Entry 8AMZ (electron microscopy, 3.30 A resolution); this record covers chains T and N of the 17 polymer chains in the assembly.

== Chain T ==
Name: PCI domain-containing protein
Organism: Spinacia oleracea
UniProt: A0A0K9RR58 (A0A0K9RR58_SPIOL); numbering as in UniProt (aligned over 1-267)
Sequence (267 residues; row label = number of the first residue in the row):
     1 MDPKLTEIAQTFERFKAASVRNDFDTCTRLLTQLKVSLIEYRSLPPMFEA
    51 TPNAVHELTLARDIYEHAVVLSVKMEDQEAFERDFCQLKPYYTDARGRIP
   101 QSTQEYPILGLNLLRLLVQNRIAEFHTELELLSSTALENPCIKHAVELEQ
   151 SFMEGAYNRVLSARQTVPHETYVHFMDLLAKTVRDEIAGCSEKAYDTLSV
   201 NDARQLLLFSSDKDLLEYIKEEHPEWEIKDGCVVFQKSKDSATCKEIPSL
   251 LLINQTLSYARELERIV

== Chain N ==
Name: 26S proteasome non-ATPase regulatory subunit 1 homolog
Organism: Spinacia oleracea
UniProt: A0A0K9RNX4 (A0A0K9RNX4_SPIOL); numbering as in UniProt (aligned over 1-1000)
Sequence (1000 residues; each row starts with the number of its first residue):
     1 MANLATSAGGMLAMLSEHSTSLKLHALSNLNVYAQFLWPEISTSIPLLES
    51 LYEDEEFSQRPLAALVVSKVFYFLGELNDSLAYALGAGSLFDVSEDSDYV
   101 RTLLDKAIDEYASLRNKSAESKEEAVNIDPRLEAIVERMLEKCILDGRYQ
   151 QAMGMAIECRRLDKLEEAIMRSDNAPGSLAYCINVSHSYVNRREYRQEVL
   201 RLLVRVYQKLPSPDYLSICQCLMFLDQPEAVASILEKLLRAEKLEDTLLS
   251 FQIAFDLVENEHQAFLLNVRDRLSKPKSSSQLPISTEPESSQTENTTASE
   301 DVQMSDETRVSDAVVGEMDPTEARYAERLTKIKGILSGETSIQLTLQFLY
   351 SHNKSDLLILKTIKQSVEMRNSVCHSATIYANAIMHAGTTVDTFLRENLD
   401 WLSRATNWAKFSATAGLGVIHRGHLQQGRSLMAPYLPQGGAGGGGSPYSE
   451 GGALYALGLIHANHGEGIKQFLRDSLRSTNVEVIQHGACLGLGLAALGTA
   501 DEDVFEDIKNVLYTDSAVAGEAAGISMGLLMVGTASEKAGEMLAYAHETQ
   551 HEKIIRGLALGIALTVYGREEEADTLIEQMTRDQDPILRYGGMYALALAY
   601 RGTSNNKAIRQLLHFAVSDVSDDVRRTAVLALGFVLYSEPEQTPRIVSLL
   651 SESYNPHVRYGAALAVGISCAGTGLSEAISLLEPLTSDVVDFVRQGALIA
   701 MAMVMVQITEAMDSRVGTFRRQLEKIILDKHEDTMSKMGAILASGILDAG
   751 GRNVTIRLLSKSKHDKITAVVGLAVFSQFWYWYPLIYFISLAFSPTAFVG
   801 LNYDLKVPKFDFLSHAKPSLFEYPKPTTVPTTASAVKLPTAVLSTSVKAK
   851 ARAKKEAEQKDKSVGSEPSASTSASGKGKSSTEKEGDSMLVDSLPEKKAE
   901 AEPCFETITNPARVVPAQEKFIKFLEGSRYMPVKLAASGFVLLKDLRPEE
   951 PEVLSLTDAPASASATTNSAAVAAPVQQGTVAAMAVDEEPQPPQPFEYTS
Not modelled in the structure: 1-7, 275-326, 829-900, 948-1000

== Interface between chain T and chain N ==
Contacting residue pairs (14; chain T residue first):
  Ser37(T) - Ser19(N)
  Tyr41(T) - Met14(N)  hydrophobic
  Leu44(T) - Gly10(N)
  Leu44(T) - Met11(N)
  Pro46(T) - Met11(N)
  Pro46(T) - Asn29(N)
  Met47(T) - Asn29(N)
  Cys86(T) - Gly9(N)
  Gln87(T) - Gly9(N)  hydrogen bond (backbone-backbone)
  Gln87(T) - Gly10(N)  hydrogen bond (backbone-backbone)
  Gln87(T) - Ala13(N)
  Pro90(T) - Ala8(N)  hydrophobic
  Pro90(T) - Gly9(N)
  Pro90(T) - Gly10(N)
Interface residues without a listed pair, chain T (10 interface residues in all): Pro45, Arg83
Interface residues without a listed pair, chain N (12 interface residues in all): Glu17, Leu22, Leu30, Tyr33

== Summary ==
10 residues of chain T face 12 of chain N across their interface; the contacts include 2 hydrogen bonds.
Backbone hydrogen bonds pair Gln87(T)-Gly9(N) and Gln87(T)-Gly10(N).
Chain T is PCI domain-containing protein and chain N is 26S proteasome non-ATPase regulatory subunit 1
homolog, both from Spinacia oleracea; the structure, Spinach 19S proteasome, was determined by electron
microscopy.
